Entry 6E4N (X-ray diffraction, 1.80 A resolution); this record covers chain A.

== Chain A ==
Protein: RNA-binding protein, putative
From: Trypanosoma brucei
Reference sequence: Q389P7 (Q389P7_TRYB2); residues 203-269 here correspond to UniProt positions 193-259 (UniProt number = residue number - 10)
Chain sequence (71 residues; each row starts with the number of its first residue):
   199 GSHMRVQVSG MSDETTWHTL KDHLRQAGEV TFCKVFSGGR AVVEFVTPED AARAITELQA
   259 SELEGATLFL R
Construct notes: expression tag (199-202); engineered mutation M209 (Leu199 in Q389P7)
From the paper describing this entry:
  - mutagenesis - W215A, F230A: abolished binding to poly(U) RNA
  - mutagenesis - R223A (16-fold): decreased binding to G20
  - mutagenesis - Q205A, W215A, F230A, R238A, R251A (11 +/- 3 nM): unchanged binding to G20

== Overview ==
The paper reports that W215A and F230A abolish binding to poly(U) RNA; R223A reduces binding to G20; 6
substitutions were tested in all.
Chain A is RNA-binding protein, putative (Trypanosoma brucei); the structure, Structure of the T. brucei
TbRGG2 RRM domain: apo R3 crystal form, was determined by X-ray diffraction (same publication as 6E4O and
6E4P).
